Entry 7KD8 (X-ray diffraction, 1.71 A resolution); this record covers chains A and B.

== Chain A (and B) ==
Molecule: HTH-type transcriptional regulator TtgR
Organism: Pseudomonas putida
Notes: chain B of this document is another copy of the same molecule, construct and numbering; everything in this record applies to it too
UniProtKB: Q9AIU0 (TTGR_PSEPT); numbering as in UniProt (aligned over 1-210)
Sequence (211 residues; row label = number of the first residue in the row; numbering starts at 0):
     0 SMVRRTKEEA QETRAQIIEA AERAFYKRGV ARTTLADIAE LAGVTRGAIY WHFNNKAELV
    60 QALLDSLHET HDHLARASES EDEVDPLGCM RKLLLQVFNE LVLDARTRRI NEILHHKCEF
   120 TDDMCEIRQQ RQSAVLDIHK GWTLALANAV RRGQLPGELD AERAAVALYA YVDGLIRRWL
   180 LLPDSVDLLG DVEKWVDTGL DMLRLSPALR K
Disordered / not traced: 0-3 (chain B: 0-2)
Differences from the reference sequence: expression tag (0); engineered mutation I137 (Cys in Q9AIU0), W141 (Ile in Q9AIU0), L167 (Met in Q9AIU0), Y168 (Phe in Q9AIU0)
Ion coordination: Mg2+: T69, E99
Residues lining bound ligands: resveratrol (STL): H67, H70, D71, A74, R75, E78, V96, I137, W141, Y168, V171, D172, I175
Curated features (UniProtKB/Swiss-Prot):
  - DNA-binding region: T33 to F52 (H-T-H motif)
What the authors report for this chain:
  - binding site for resveratrol: D71, R75, E78, D172

== Chain A / chain B interface ==
Contacting residue pairs - 97 pairs, chain A then chain B:
  R27(A) with T120(B)
  G28(A) with E118(B); T120(B)
  V29(A) with E118(B), hydrogen bond (backbone-side chain)
  A30(A) with A30(B), hydrophobic; E118(B), hydrogen bond (backbone-side chain)
  R31(A) with T120(B), hydrogen bond; D122(B), salt bridge
  L113(A) with R176(B)
  H114(A) with R176(B), hydrogen bond (backbone-side chain)
  H115(A) with C117(B); E118(B); F119(B), hydrogen bond (backbone-backbone)
  K116(A) with E118(B); F119(B), hydrogen bond (side chain-backbone)
  C117(A) with E118(B)
  E118(A) with G28(B); V29(B), hydrogen bond (side chain-backbone); A30(B), hydrogen bond (side chain-backbone); H115(B); K116(B); C117(B); E118(B), hydrogen bond (backbone-side chain)
  F119(A) with H115(B), hydrogen bond (backbone-backbone); K116(B), hydrogen bond (backbone-side chain); L180(B), hydrophobic
  T120(A) with R27(B); G28(B); R31(B), hydrogen bond (backbone-side chain)
  D121(A) with K26(B)
  R127(A) with L179(B), hydrogen bond (side chain-backbone); L180(B), hydrogen bond (side chain-backbone)
  R130(A) with L180(B)
  Q131(A) with L180(B), hydrogen bond (side chain-backbone); L181(B)
  V134(A) with R177(B); L180(B), hydrophobic; L181(B), hydrophobic
  L135(A) with L181(B), hydrophobic
  H138(A) with R177(B), hydrogen bond
  R162(A) with W194(B)
  V165(A) with L174(B), hydrophobic; R177(B); V185(B), hydrophobic; W194(B), hydrophobic
  A166(A) with Y170(B), hydrophobic
  Y168(A) with R177(B)
  A169(A) with A169(B); Y170(B); G173(B); L174(B)
  Y170(A) with A166(B); A169(B)
  D172(A) with R176(B)
  G173(A) with A169(B)
  L174(A) with V165(B), hydrophobic; A169(B)
  R176(A) with D172(B), salt bridge; G173(B); R176(B)
  R177(A) with V134(B); H138(B), hydrogen bond; V165(B); Y168(B)
  L179(A) with R127(B), hydrogen bond (backbone-side chain)
  L180(A) with F119(B), hydrophobic; R127(B), hydrogen bond (backbone-side chain); Q131(B), hydrogen bond (backbone-side chain); V134(B), hydrophobic
  L181(A) with Q131(B); V134(B), hydrophobic; L135(B), hydrophobic
  V185(A) with V165(B), hydrophobic
  K193(A) with R162(B); A207(B)
  W194(A) with R162(B); V165(B), hydrophobic
  D196(A) with A207(B)
  T197(A) with A166(B); M201(B); S205(B); A207(B); L208(B)
  D200(A) with S205(B), hydrogen bond; P206(B); A207(B), hydrogen bond (side chain-backbone)
  M201(A) with T197(B); M201(B), hydrophobic
  L204(A) with L204(B)
  S205(A) with T197(B); D200(B), hydrogen bond
  P206(A) with D200(B)
  A207(A) with K193(B); D196(B); T197(B); D200(B)
  L208(A) with T197(B)
Also at the interface, not in a pair above, chain A (51 interface residues in all): K26, E111, D122, P182, D190
Also at the interface, not in a pair above, chain B (49 interface residues in all): E111, H114, D121, R130, P182

== Summary ==
51 residues of chain A and 49 residues of chain B are in contact, with 23 hydrogen bonds and 2 salt bridges.
Polar contacts include R31(A)-D122(B), R176(A)-D172(B) and V29(A)-E118(B). Bound to chain A: resveratrol.
T69(A) and E99(A) coordinate Mg2+. From the paper: a binding site for resveratrol at D71(A), R75(A) and E78(A)
among others.
Both chains are HTH-type transcriptional regulator TtgR (Pseudomonas putida). Entry 7KD8 (TtgR C137I I141W
M167L F168Y mutant in complex with resveratrol) was determined by X-ray diffraction, deposited together with
7K1A and 7K1C.
